8CLL - chains F and G of the 6 polymer chains in the assembly; structure by electron microscopy, 3.40 A resolution.

[Chain F]
Molecule: General transcription factor 3C polypeptide 1
Organism: Homo sapiens
Reference sequence: Q12789 (TF3C1_HUMAN); residue numbers follow UniProt; this construct covers 1-2109
Amino-acid sequence (2158 residues; numbered 1 to 2158; the number before each row is that of its first residue):
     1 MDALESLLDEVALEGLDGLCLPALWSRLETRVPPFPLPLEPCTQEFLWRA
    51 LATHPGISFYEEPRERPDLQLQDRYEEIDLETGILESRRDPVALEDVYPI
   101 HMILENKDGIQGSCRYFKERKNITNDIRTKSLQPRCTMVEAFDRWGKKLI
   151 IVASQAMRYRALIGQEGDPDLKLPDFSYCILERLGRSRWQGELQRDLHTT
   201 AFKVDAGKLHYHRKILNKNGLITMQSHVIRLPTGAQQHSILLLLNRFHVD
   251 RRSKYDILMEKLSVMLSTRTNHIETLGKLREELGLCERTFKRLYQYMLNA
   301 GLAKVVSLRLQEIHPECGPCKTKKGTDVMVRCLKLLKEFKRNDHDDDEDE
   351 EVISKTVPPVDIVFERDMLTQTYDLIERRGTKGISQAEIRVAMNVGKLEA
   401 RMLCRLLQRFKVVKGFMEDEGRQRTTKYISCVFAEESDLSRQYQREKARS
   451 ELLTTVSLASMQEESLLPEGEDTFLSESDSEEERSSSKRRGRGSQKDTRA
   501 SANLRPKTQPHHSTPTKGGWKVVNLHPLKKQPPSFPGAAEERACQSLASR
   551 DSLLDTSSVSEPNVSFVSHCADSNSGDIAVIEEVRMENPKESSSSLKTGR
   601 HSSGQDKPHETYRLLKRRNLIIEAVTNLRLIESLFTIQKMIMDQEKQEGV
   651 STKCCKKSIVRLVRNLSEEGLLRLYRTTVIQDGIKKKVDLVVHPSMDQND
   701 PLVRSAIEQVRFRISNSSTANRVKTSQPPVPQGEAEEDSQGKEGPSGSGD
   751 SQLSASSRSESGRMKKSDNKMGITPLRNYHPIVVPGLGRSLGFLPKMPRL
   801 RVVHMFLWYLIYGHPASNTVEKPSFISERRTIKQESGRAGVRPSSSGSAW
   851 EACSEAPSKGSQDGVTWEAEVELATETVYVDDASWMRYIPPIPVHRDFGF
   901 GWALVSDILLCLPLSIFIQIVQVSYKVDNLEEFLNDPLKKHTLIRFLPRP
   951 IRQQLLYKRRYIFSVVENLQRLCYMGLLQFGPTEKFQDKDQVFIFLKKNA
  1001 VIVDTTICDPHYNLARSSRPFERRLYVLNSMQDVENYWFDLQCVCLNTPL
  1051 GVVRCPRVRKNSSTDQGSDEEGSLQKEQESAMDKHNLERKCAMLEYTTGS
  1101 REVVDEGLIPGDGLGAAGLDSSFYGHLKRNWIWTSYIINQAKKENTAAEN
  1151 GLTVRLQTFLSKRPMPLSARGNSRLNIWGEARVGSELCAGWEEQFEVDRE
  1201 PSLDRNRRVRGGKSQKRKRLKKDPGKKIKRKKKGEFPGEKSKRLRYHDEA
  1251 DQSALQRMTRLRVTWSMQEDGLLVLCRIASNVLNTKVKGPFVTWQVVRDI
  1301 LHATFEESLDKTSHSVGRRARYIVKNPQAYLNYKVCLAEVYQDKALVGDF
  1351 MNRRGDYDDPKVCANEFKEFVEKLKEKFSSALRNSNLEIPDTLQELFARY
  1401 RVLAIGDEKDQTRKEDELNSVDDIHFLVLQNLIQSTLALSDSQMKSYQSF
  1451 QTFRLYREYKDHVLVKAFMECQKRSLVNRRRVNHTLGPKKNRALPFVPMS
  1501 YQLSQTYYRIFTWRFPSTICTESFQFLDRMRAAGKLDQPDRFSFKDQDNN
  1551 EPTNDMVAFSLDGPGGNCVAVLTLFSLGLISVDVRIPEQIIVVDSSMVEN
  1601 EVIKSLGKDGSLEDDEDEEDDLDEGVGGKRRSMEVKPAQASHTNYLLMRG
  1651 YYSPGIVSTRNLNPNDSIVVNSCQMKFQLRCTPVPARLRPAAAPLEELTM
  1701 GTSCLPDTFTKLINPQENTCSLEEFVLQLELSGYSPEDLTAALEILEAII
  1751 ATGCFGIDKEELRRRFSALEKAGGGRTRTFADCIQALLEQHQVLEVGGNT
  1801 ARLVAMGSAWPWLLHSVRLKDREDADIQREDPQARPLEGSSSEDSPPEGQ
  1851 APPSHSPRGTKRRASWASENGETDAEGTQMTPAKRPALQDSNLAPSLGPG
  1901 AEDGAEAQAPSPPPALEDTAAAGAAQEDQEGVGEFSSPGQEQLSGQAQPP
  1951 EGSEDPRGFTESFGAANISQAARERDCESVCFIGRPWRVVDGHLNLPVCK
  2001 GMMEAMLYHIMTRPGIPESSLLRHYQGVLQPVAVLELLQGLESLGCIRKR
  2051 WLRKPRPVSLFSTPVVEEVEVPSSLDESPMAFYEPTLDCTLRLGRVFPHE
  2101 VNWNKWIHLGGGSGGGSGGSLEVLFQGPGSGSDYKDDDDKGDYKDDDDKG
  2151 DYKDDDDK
Not modelled in the structure: 75-97, 254-355, 434-2158
Construct notes: expression tag (2110-2158)
Swiss-Prot annotation at these positions:
  - modified residue (Phosphoserine): Ser667, Ser739, Ser1062, Ser1068, Ser1253, Ser1611, Ser1632, Ser1653, Ser1856, Ser1865, Ser1868, Ser1896, Ser1911, Ser1969
  - cross-link (Glycyl lysine isopeptide (Lys-Gly)): Lys529 (interchain with G-Cter in SUMO2), Lys770 (interchain with G-Cter in SUMO2), Lys833 (interchain with G-Cter in SUMO2), Lys1142 (interchain with G-Cter in SUMO2)

[Chain G]
Molecule: General transcription factor 3C polypeptide 4
Organism: Homo sapiens
Notes: EC 2.3.1.48
Reference sequence: Q9UKN8 (TF3C4_HUMAN); residues 1-822 here = UniProt positions 1-822
Amino-acid sequence (822 residues; numbered 1 to 822; the number before each row is that of its first residue):
     1 MNTADQARVGPADDGPAPSGEEEGEGGGEAGGKEPAADAAPGPSAAFRLM
    51 VTRREPAVKLQYAVSGLEPLAWSEDHRVSVSTARSIAVLELICDVHNPGQ
   101 DLVIHRTSVPAPLNSCLLKVGSKTEVAECKEKFAASKDPTVSQTFMLDRV
   151 FNPEGKALPPMRGFKYTSWSPMGCDANGRCLLAALTMDNRLTIQANLNRL
   201 QWVQLVDLTEIYGERLYETSYRLSKNEAPEGNLGDFAEFQRRHSMQTPVR
   251 MEWSGICTTQQVKHNNECRDVGSVLLAVLFENGNIAVWQFQLPFVGKESI
   301 SSCNTIESGITSPSVLFWWEYEHNNRKMSGLIVGSAFGPIKILPVNLKAV
   351 KGYFTLRQPVILWKEMDQLPVHSIKCVPLYHPYQKCSCSLVVAARGSYVF
   401 WCLLLISKAGLNVHNSHVTGLHSLPIVSMTADKQNGTVYTCSSDGKVRQL
   451 IPIFTDVALKFEHQLIKLSDVFGSVRTHGIAVSPCGAYLAIITTEGMING
   501 LHPVNKNYQVQFVTLKTFEEAAAQLLESSVQNLFKQVDLIDLVRWKILKD
   551 KHIPQFLQEALEKKIESSGVTYFWRFKLFLLRILYQSMQKTPSEALWKPT
   601 HEDSKILLVDSPGMGNADDEQQEEGTSSKQVVKQGLQERSKEGDVEEPTD
   651 DSLPTTGDAGGREPMEEKLLEIQGKIEAVEMHLTREHMKRVLGEVYLHTW
   701 ITENTSIPTRGLCNFLMSDEEYDDRTARVLIGHISKKMNKQTFPEHCSLC
   751 KEILPFTDRKQAVCSNGHIWLRCFLTYQSCQSLIYRRCLLHDSIARHPAP
   801 EDPDWIKRLLQSPCPFCDSPVF
Not modelled in the structure: 1-49, 259-270, 591-662
Swiss-Prot annotation at these positions:
  - modified residue: Met1 (N-acetylmethionine), Ser19 (Phosphoserine), Ser604 (Phosphoserine), Ser611 (Phosphoserine), Ser652 (Phosphoserine)
  - cross-link (Glycyl lysine isopeptide (Lys-Gly)): Lys225 (interchain with G-Cter in SUMO2), Lys629 (interchain with G-Cter in SUMO2)

[Chain F / chain G interface]
Pairs across the interface (33; chain F residue first):
  Asp2(F) - Tyr785(G)  hydrogen bond
  Asp2(F) - Arg787(G)  salt bridge
  Leu4(F) - Leu783(G)
  Leu4(F) - Tyr785(G)  hydrophobic
  Pro36(F) - Ile769(G)
  Pro38(F) - Asn766(G)
  Pro38(F) - Gly767(G)
  Cys42(F) - Leu749(G)
  Thr43(F) - Leu749(G)
  Phe46(F) - Leu749(G)  hydrophobic
  Phe46(F) - Trp770(G)  hydrophobic
  Phe46(F) - Gln781(G)
  Phe46(F) - Leu783(G)  hydrophobic
  Arg49(F) - Leu783(G)
  Ala50(F) - Leu783(G)
  Thr53(F) - Leu783(G)
  Ala156(F) - Gln201(G)
  Arg160(F) - Arg106(G)  hydrogen bond (side chain-backbone)
  Gln165(F) - His105(G)  hydrogen bond
  Gln165(F) - Arg106(G)  hydrogen bond (backbone-backbone)
  Glu166(F) - Ile104(G)
  Gly167(F) - Arg106(G)
  Asp168(F) - Lys59(G)
  Asp168(F) - Gln61(G)  hydrogen bond
  Asp168(F) - Arg106(G)  salt bridge
  Pro169(F) - Arg106(G)
  Pro169(F) - Thr107(G)
  Asp170(F) - Tyr62(G)  hydrogen bond (backbone-side chain)
  Asp170(F) - Ser85(G)  hydrogen bond
  Asp170(F) - Ser108(G)  hydrogen bond
  Asn219(F) - Gln61(G)
  Asn394(F) - His502(G)  hydrogen bond (side chain-backbone)
  Asn394(F) - Val504(G)
Interface residues without a listed pair, chain F (26 interface residues in all): Glu5, Leu37, Met157, Leu171, Lys172, Val395
Interface residues without a listed pair, chain G (24 interface residues in all): Val103, Leu200, Leu771

[Summary]
The interface between chain F and chain G involves 26 residues on one side and 24 on the other, with 9
hydrogen bonds and 2 salt bridges. Polar pairs include Asp2(F)-Arg787(G), Asp168(F)-Arg106(G) and
Asp2(F)-Tyr785(G).
Chain F is General transcription factor 3C polypeptide 1 and chain G is General transcription factor 3C
polypeptide 4, both from Homo sapiens; the structure, Structural insights into human TFIIIC promoter
recognition, was determined by electron microscopy together with 8CLI, 8CLJ and 8CLK from the same study.
